Entry 8V2H (electron microscopy, 3.10 A resolution); this record covers chains A and B of the 8 polymer chains in the assembly.

Chain A (and B):
Protein: Small conductance calcium-activated potassium channel protein 2
Source organism: Rattus norvegicus
Notes: chain B of this document is another copy of the same molecule, construct and numbering; everything in this record applies to it too
UniProtKB: P70604 (KCNN2_RAT); residue numbers follow UniProt; this construct covers 118-478
Chain sequence (361 residues; numbered 118 to 478; the number before each row is that of its first residue):
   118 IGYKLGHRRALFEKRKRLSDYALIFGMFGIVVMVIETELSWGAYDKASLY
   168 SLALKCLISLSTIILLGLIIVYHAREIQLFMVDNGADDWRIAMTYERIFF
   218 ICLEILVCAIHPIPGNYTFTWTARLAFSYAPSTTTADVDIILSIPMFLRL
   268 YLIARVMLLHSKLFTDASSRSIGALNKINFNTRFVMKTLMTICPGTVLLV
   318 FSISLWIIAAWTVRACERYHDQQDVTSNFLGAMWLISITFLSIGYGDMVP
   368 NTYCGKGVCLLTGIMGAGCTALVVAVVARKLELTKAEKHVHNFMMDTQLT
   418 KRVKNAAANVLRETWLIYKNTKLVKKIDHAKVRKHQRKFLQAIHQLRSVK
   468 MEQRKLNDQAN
Disulfides: Cys333-Cys371
Ion coordination: K+ site 1: Ser359 (shared with Ser359(B) of chain B; 1 residue of chain C; 1 residue of chain D); K+ site 2: Ser359, Ile360 (shared with Ser359(B), Ile360(B) of chain B; 2 residues of chain C; 2 residues of chain D)
Curated features (UniProtKB/Swiss-Prot):
  - modified residue: Tyr161 (Phosphotyrosine)
  - mutagenesis: His337 (H337N: Loss of inhibition by apamin and the organic molecule blockers UCL 1684 and d-tubocurarine. No effect on inhibition by tetraethylammonium (TEA)), Asn345 (N345G: Reduced inhibition by apamin but binding to apamin is unaffected), Asn368 (N368H: Reduced inhibition by apamin but binding to apamin is unaffected), Arg396 (R396E: Mostly eliminates inward rectifier potassium channel activity. Loss of inward rectifier potassium channel activity; when associated with E-397 ...), Lys397 (K397E: Moderately reduces inward rectifier potassium channel activity. Loss of inward rectifier potassium channel activity; when associated with E-396 ...), Glu399 (E399R: Increases inward rectifier potassium channel activity. Does not affect inward rectifier potassium channel activity; when associated with E-396 ...)
What the authors report for this chain:
  - binding site for K+: Ser359
  - conformationally variable residues (side-chain flip): Val391
  - mutagenesis - F244S: unchanged binding to AP14145
  - mutagenesis - S359T/A384T: abolished binding to AP14145
  - mutagenesis - S359T/A384T: unchanged binding to UCL1684

Interface between chain A and chain B:
Contacting residue pairs (30):
  Gln340(A) - Tyr246(B)
  Asp341(A) - Arg241(B)
  Val342(A) - Tyr246(B)  hydrophobic
  Asn345(A) - Tyr370(B)  hydrogen bond
  Leu347(A) - Tyr370(B)
  Trp351(A) - Tyr362(B)
  Trp351(A) - Lys373(B)
  Ser354(A) - Leu377(B)
  Ser359(A) - Ser359(B)
  Ile360(A) - Ile360(B)
  Ile360(A) - Gly361(B)
  Ile360(A) - Tyr362(B)  hydrophobic
  Asp364(A) - Ala243(B)
  Asp364(A) - Phe244(B)  hydrogen bond (side chain-backbone)
  Asp364(A) - Tyr246(B)  hydrogen bond (backbone-side chain)
  Val394(A) - Leu389(B)  hydrophobic
  Leu398(A) - Lys304(B)
  Glu399(A) - Lys304(B)  hydrogen bond (backbone-side chain)
  Leu400(A) - Lys304(B)
  Ala403(A) - Ile295(B)  hydrophobic
  Glu404(A) - Ile295(B)
  Glu404(A) - Asn296(B)
  Glu404(A) - Phe301(B)
  Val407(A) - Ile289(B)  hydrophobic
  Val407(A) - Asn293(B)
  Val407(A) - Ile295(B)  hydrophobic
  Phe410(A) - Ile289(B)  hydrophobic
  Met411(A) - Ser285(B)
  Met411(A) - Ser286(B)
  Met412(A) - Ile309(B)  hydrophobic
Other interface residues (no listed pair), chain A (26 interface residues in all): Phe244, Ile355, Leu358, Gly363, Met365, Val391
Other interface residues (no listed pair), chain B (26 interface residues in all): Asp283, Val366, Gly380, Ile381, Ala388

In short:
The chain A/chain B interface involves 26 residues from each chain, with 4 hydrogen bonds. Polar contacts
include Asn345(A)-Tyr370(B), Asp364(A)-Phe244(B) and Asp364(A)-Tyr246(B). From UniProt: 6 mutagenesis sites on
chain A. The paper reports a binding site for K+ at Ser359(A); S359T/A384T of chain A abolish binding to
AP14145.
Chain A and chain B are both Small conductance calcium-activated potassium channel protein 2 (Rattus
norvegicus); the structure, Cryo-EM structure of the KCa2.2 channel bound to inhibitor AP14145, was determined
by electron microscopy (same publication as 8V2G, 8V3G and 9EIO).
